Entry 6EF1 (electron microscopy, 4.73 A resolution (low resolution: residue-level contacts below are approximate; hydrogen-bond / salt-bridge calls are withheld)); this record covers chains D and E of the 14 polymer chains in the assembly.

# Chain D
Protein: Proteasome subunit alpha type-4
From: Saccharomyces cerevisiae (strain ATCC 204508 / S288c)
Notes: EC 3.4.25.1
Reference sequence: P40303 (PSA4_YEAST); residue numbers follow UniProt; this construct covers 9-242
Sequence (234 residues; row label = number of the first residue in the row):
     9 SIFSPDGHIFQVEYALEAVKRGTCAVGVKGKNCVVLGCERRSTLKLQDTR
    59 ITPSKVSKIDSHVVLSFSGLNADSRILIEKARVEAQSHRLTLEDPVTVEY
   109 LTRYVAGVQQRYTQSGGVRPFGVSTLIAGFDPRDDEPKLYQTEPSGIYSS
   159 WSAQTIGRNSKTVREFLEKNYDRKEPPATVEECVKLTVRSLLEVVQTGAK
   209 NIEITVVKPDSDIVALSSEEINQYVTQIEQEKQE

# Chain E
Protein: Proteasome subunit alpha type-5
From: Saccharomyces cerevisiae (strain ATCC 204508 / S288c)
Notes: EC 3.4.25.1
Reference sequence: P32379 (PSA5_YEAST); residues 9-250 here = UniProt positions 9-250
Sequence (242 residues; row label = number of the first residue in the row):
     9 DRGVSTFSPEGRLFQVEYSLEAIKLGSTAIGIATKEGVVLGVEKRATSPL
    59 LESDSIEKIVEIDRHIGCAMSGLTADARSMIEHARTAAVTHNLYYDEDIN
   109 VESLTQSVCDLALRFGEGASGEERLMSRPFGVALLIAGHDADDGYQLFHA
   159 EPSGTFYRYNAKAIGSGSEGAQAELLNEWHSSLTLKEAELLVLKILKQVM
   209 EEKLDENNAQLSCITKQDGFKIYDNEKTAELIKELKEKEAAE

# Chain D / chain E interface
Pairs across the interface (34):
  S9(D) - R136(E)
  I10(D) - R10(E)
  I10(D) - Q23(E)
  F11(D) - Q23(E)
  F11(D) - S27(E)
  F11(D) - R136(E)
  F11(D) - P137(E)
  F11(D) - G139(E)
  S12(D) - Y26(E)
  P13(D) - Y26(E)
  P13(D) - E29(E)
  D14(D) - E29(E)
  D14(D) - L33(E)
  G15(D) - E29(E)
  G15(D) - A30(E)
  G15(D) - L33(E)
  H16(D) - L33(E)
  Q118(D) - D84(E)
  Q122(D) - D84(E)
  Q122(D) - M134(E)
  Q122(D) - S135(E)
  Q122(D) - R136(E)
  S123(D) - S135(E)
  S153(D) - A83(E)
  S158(D) - E60(E)
  S158(D) - S63(E)
  W159(D) - L59(E)
  S160(D) - L58(E)
  A161(D) - L58(E)
  E176(D) - S56(E)
  E176(D) - P57(E)
  R181(D) - P57(E)
  R181(D) - L58(E)
  R181(D) - L59(E)
Also at the interface, not in a pair above, chain D (21 interface residues in all): G124, I155, S157
Also at the interface, not in a pair above, chain E (23 interface residues in all): T82, S87, F138

# In short
21 residues of chain D and 23 residues of chain E are in contact.
Chain D is Proteasome subunit alpha type-4 and chain E is Proteasome subunit alpha type-5, both from
Saccharomyces cerevisiae (strain ATCC 204508 / S288c); the structure, Yeast 26S proteasome bound to
ubiquitinated substrate (5D motor state), was determined by electron microscopy (same publication as 6EF0 and
6EF2).
